PDB entry 9GVM | X-ray diffraction, 1.67 A resolution | chain A

Chain A:
Molecule: Nicotinamide N-methyltransferase
Source organism: Homo sapiens
Notes: EC 2.1.1.1
UniProt: P40261 (NNMT_HUMAN); residue numbers follow UniProt; this construct covers 3-260
Chain sequence (279 residues; each row starts with the number of its first residue; numbers below 1 keep their minus sign (His-18 is residue -18)):
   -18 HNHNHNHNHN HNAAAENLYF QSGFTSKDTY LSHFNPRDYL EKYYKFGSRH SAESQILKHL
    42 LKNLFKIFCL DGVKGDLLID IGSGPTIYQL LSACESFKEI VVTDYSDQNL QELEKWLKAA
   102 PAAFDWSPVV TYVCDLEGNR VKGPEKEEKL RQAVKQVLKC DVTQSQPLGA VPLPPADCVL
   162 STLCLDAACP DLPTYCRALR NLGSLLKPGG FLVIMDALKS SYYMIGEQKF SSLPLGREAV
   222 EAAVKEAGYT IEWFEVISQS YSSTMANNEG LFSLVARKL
Not modelled in the structure: -18 to 3, 29-31
Construct notes: expression tag (-18 to 2); engineered mutation Ala100 (Lys in P40261), Ala101 (Glu in P40261), Ala103 (Glu in P40261)
Ligand contacts:
  - A1IPM (1,4-dimethyl-6-(methylamino)pyridine-3-carboxamide): Tyr20, Tyr24, Tyr25, Leu164, Asp167, Ala168, Asp197, Ala198, Ser201, Tyr203, Tyr204, Ser213, Tyr242, Ala247
  - S-adenosylhomocysteine (SAH): Tyr11, Phe15, Tyr20, Tyr25, Gly63, Ser64, Gly65, Thr67, Tyr69, Gln70, Asp85, Tyr86, Ser87, Asn90, Cys141, Asp142, Val143, Thr144, Thr163, Leu164, Cys165, Ala168, Ala169, Tyr204
Curated features (UniProtKB/Swiss-Prot):
  - binding site (S-adenosyl-L-methionine): Tyr20, Tyr25, Gly63, Tyr69, Asp85, Asn90, Asp142, Val143, Thr163
  - binding site (nicotinamide): Asp197, Ser213
  - modified residue: Arg18 (Citrulline), Lys39 (N6-acetyllysine), Arg132 (Citrulline), Arg181 (Citrulline)
  - mutagenesis: Arg18 (R18K: Has no effect on N-methyltransferase activity), Tyr20 (Y20A: Loss of N-methyltransferase activity; Y20F: Decreases N-methyltransferase activity), Arg132 (R132K: Loss of N-methyltransferase activity like its citrullinated counterpart), Arg181 (R181K: Has no effect on N-methyltransferase activity), Asp197 (D197A: Loss of N-methyltransferase activity), Ser201 (S201A: Has no effect on N-methyltransferase activity), Ser213 (S213A: Has no effect on N-methyltransferase activity)

Summary:
Bound to chain A: S-adenosylhomocysteine and compound A1IPM. From UniProt: 9 S-adenosyl-L-methionine-binding
residues, nicotinamide-binding residues Asp197 and Ser213 and 7 mutagenesis sites.
Chain A is Nicotinamide N-methyltransferase (Homo sapiens); the structure, NNMT-SAH IN COMPLEX WITH 20p, was
determined by X-ray diffraction (same publication as 9H4Z, 9H5E, 9H5O, 9GVW and 9GWA).
